Entry 4DIZ (X-ray diffraction, 1.98 A resolution); this record covers chain A.

== Chain A ==
Name: Thaumatin I
Organism: Thaumatococcus daniellii
Reference sequence: Q8RVT0 (Q8RVT0_THADA); residue numbers follow UniProt; this construct covers 1-207
Chain sequence (207 residues; numbered 1 to 207; the number before each row is that of its first residue):
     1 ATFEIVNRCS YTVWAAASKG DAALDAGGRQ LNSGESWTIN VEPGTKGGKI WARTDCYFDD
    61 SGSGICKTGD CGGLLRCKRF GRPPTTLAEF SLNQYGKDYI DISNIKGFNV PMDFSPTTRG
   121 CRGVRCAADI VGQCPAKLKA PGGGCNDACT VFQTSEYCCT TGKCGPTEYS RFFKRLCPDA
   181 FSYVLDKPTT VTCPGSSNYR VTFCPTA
Differences from the reference sequence: conflict K46 (Asn in Q8RVT0)
Disulfide bonds: C9-C204, C56-C66, C71-C77, C121-C193, C126-C177, C134-C145, C149-C158, C159-C164

== In short ==
Chain A is Thaumatin I (Thaumatococcus daniellii); the structure, Thaumatin I by Classical Hanging Drop Method
at 1.98A resolution for Unique Water Distribution, was determined by X-ray diffraction together with 4DIY,
4DJ0, 4DJ1 and 4DJ5 from the same study.
